PDB entry 6V0Y | X-ray diffraction, 2.70 A resolution | chains C and E of the 5 polymer chains in the assembly

[Chain C]
Molecule: Fibrinogen beta 72,74cit69-81
Chain sequence (13 residues; row label = number of the first residue in the row):
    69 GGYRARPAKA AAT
Modified positions: Arg72 (citrulline; CIR); Arg74 (citrulline; CIR)

[Chain E]
Molecule: M141 TCR beta chain
Source organism: Mus musculus
Chain sequence (242 residues; each row starts with the number of its first residue; note: 13 numbers in that range are skipped by the numbering (no residue carries them; nothing is unmodelled there)):
     3 AVFQTPNYHV TQVGNEVSFN CKQTLGHDT
    39 MYWYKQDSKK LLKIMFSYNN KQL
    66 IVNETVP
    74 RRFSPQSS
    83 DKAHLNLRIK SVEPEDSAVY LCASSLDWGG QNTLYFGAGT RLSVLEDLNK VFPPEVAVFE
   143 PSEAEISHTQ KATLVCLATG FFPDHVELSW WVNGKEVHSG VCTDPQPLKE QPALNDSRYA
   203 LSSRLRVSAT FWQNPRNHFR CQVQFYGLSE NDEWTQDRAK PVTQIVSAEA WGRAD
Cystine bridges: Cys23-Cys104, Cys158-Cys223

[Chain C / chain E interface]
Residue-residue contacts (10; chain C residue first):
  Arg72(C) - Gln113(E)
  Ala73(C) - Trp110(E)
  Pro75(C) - Asp109(E)
  Pro75(C) - Trp110(E)
  Lys77(C) - Asp30(E)
  Lys77(C) - Leu108(E)
  Lys77(C) - Asp109(E)  salt bridge
  Ala78(C) - Asp30(E)  hydrogen bond (backbone-side chain)
  Ala78(C) - Asn58(E)
  Ala78(C) - Lys84(E)
Interface residues without a listed pair, chain C (7 interface residues in all): Arg74, Ala76
Interface residues without a listed pair, chain E (8 interface residues in all): Gly111

[Summary]
7 residues of chain C face 8 of chain E across their interface, with 1 hydrogen bond and 1 salt bridge. Polar
contacts include Lys77(C)-Asp109(E) and Ala78(C)-Asp30(E).
Here chain C is Fibrinogen beta 72,74cit69-81 and chain E is M141 TCR beta chain (Mus musculus). Entry 6V0Y
(immune receptor complex) was determined by X-ray diffraction, deposited together with 6V13, 6V15, 6V18, 6V19
and 6V1A.
